PDB entry 5DQD | X-ray diffraction, 1.94 A resolution | chains L and H

Chain L:
Molecule: S55-5 Fab (IgG1 kappa) light chain
From: Mus musculus
Notes: antibody fragment or engineered binder
Sequence (218 residues; row label = number of the first residue in the row; a row labelled like 27A-27D holds insertion residues (27A, then the next letters in order)):
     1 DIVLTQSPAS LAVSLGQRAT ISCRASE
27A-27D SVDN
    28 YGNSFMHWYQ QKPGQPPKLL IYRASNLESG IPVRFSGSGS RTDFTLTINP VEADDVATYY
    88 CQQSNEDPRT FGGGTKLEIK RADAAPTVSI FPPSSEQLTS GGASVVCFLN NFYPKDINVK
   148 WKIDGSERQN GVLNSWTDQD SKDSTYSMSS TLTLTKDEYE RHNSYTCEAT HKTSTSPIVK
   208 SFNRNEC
Disordered / not traced: 214
Disulfides: Cys-23/Cys-88, Cys-134/Cys-194

Chain H:
Molecule: S55-5 Fab (IgG1) heavy chain
From: Mus musculus
Notes: antibody fragment or engineered binder
Sequence (222 residues; numbered 1 to 213 plus 9 insertion-coded residues; the number before each row is that of its first residue; a row labelled like 82A-82C holds insertion residues (82A, then the next letters in order)):
     1 EVKLVESGGD LVKPGGSLKL SCAASGFSFS SHGMSWVRQT PDKRLEWVAL IS
   52A R
    53 GGSYTYYSDS VKGRFTISRD NAKNTLYLQM
82A-82C SGL
    83 RSEDTAIYYC TRHKGLRR
100A-100E GTNAM
   101 DYWGQGTSVT VSAAKTTPPS VYPLAPGSAA QTNSMVTLGC LVKGYFPEPV TVTWNSGSLS
   161 SGVHTFPAVL QSDLYTLSSS VTVPSSTWPS ETVTCNVAHP ASSTKVDKKI VPR
Disulfides: Cys-22/Cys-92, Cys-140/Cys-195

Interface between chain L and chain H:
Residue-residue contacts - 96 pairs, chain L then chain H:
  Asp-1(L) / Asp-61(H)
  Tyr-28(L) / Arg-100(H)  hydrogen bond (backbone-side chain)
  Tyr-28(L) / Gly-100A(H)
  Asn-30(L) / Arg-100(H)  hydrogen bond (side chain-backbone)
  Phe-32(L) / Arg-100(H)
  Phe-32(L) / Gly-100A(H)
  Phe-32(L) / Thr-100B(H)
  His-34(L) / Asn-100C(H)
  His-34(L) / Ala-100D(H)
  Tyr-36(L) / Ala-100D(H)
  Tyr-36(L) / Met-100E(H)  hydrogen bond (side chain-backbone)
  Tyr-36(L) / Trp-103(H)  hydrophobic
  Gln-38(L) / Gln-39(H)  hydrogen bond
  Gln-38(L) / Tyr-91(H)  hydrogen bond
  Pro-43(L) / Tyr-91(H)  hydrophobic
  Pro-43(L) / Trp-103(H)  hydrophobic
  Pro-43(L) / Gly-104(H)
  Pro-43(L) / Gln-105(H)
  Pro-44(L) / Leu-45(H)  hydrophobic
  Pro-44(L) / Trp-103(H)
  Leu-46(L) / Lys-96(H)
  Leu-46(L) / Ala-100D(H)  hydrophobic
  Leu-46(L) / Met-100E(H)
  Leu-46(L) / Asp-101(H)
  Tyr-49(L) / Lys-96(H)
  Tyr-49(L) / Leu-98(H)  hydrophobic
  Tyr-49(L) / Ala-100D(H)  hydrophobic
  Arg-50(L) / Leu-98(H)
  Arg-50(L) / Arg-99(H)  hydrogen bond (side chain-backbone)
  Arg-50(L) / Arg-100(H)
  Arg-50(L) / Gly-100A(H)  hydrogen bond (side chain-backbone)
  Arg-50(L) / Thr-100B(H)  hydrogen bond (side chain-backbone)
  Arg-50(L) / Asn-100C(H)
  Glu-55(L) / Lys-96(H)  salt bridge
  Glu-55(L) / Asp-101(H)
  Tyr-87(L) / Lys-43(H)  hydrogen bond (side chain-backbone)
  Tyr-87(L) / Leu-45(H)  hydrophobic
  Gln-89(L) / Met-100E(H)
  Ser-91(L) / Thr-100B(H)  hydrogen bond
  Asp-94(L) / Leu-50(H)
  Asp-94(L) / Tyr-56(H)  hydrogen bond
  Asp-94(L) / Tyr-58(H)
  Pro-95(L) / Trp-47(H)  hydrophobic
  Pro-95(L) / Tyr-58(H)
  Pro-95(L) / Tyr-59(H)
  Pro-95(L) / Asp-61(H)
  Arg-96(L) / Trp-47(H)
  Arg-96(L) / Leu-50(H)
  Arg-96(L) / His-95(H)
  Arg-96(L) / Thr-100B(H)
  Arg-96(L) / Asn-100C(H)  hydrogen bond (side chain-backbone)
  Phe-98(L) / Val-37(H)  hydrophobic
  Phe-98(L) / Leu-45(H)
  Phe-98(L) / Trp-47(H)
  Phe-98(L) / Met-100E(H)  hydrophobic
  Ser-116(L) / Thr-137(H)
  Phe-118(L) / Leu-124(H)
  Phe-118(L) / Ala-125(H)
  Phe-118(L) / Thr-137(H)
  Pro-119(L) / Arg-213(H)  hydrogen bond (backbone-side chain)
  Pro-120(L) / Arg-213(H)  hydrogen bond (backbone-side chain)
  Ser-121(L) / Tyr-122(H)
  Ser-121(L) / Pro-123(H)
  Glu-123(L) / Val-121(H)
  Glu-123(L) / Tyr-122(H)
  Glu-123(L) / Pro-123(H)
  Glu-123(L) / Lys-208(H)  salt bridge
  Gln-124(L) / Tyr-122(H)
  Gln-124(L) / Lys-143(H)
  Ser-127(L) / Tyr-122(H)  hydrogen bond
  Ser-131(L) / Leu-141(H)
  Ser-131(L) / Lys-143(H)
  Val-133(L) / Leu-124(H)  hydrophobic
  Phe-135(L) / Phe-166(H)  hydrophobic
  Phe-135(L) / Ser-178(H)
  Phe-135(L) / Ser-179(H)
  Phe-135(L) / Ser-180(H)
  Asn-137(L) / His-164(H)
  Asn-137(L) / Phe-166(H)
  Asn-137(L) / Ser-180(H)
  Asn-138(L) / His-164(H)
  Leu-160(L) / Val-169(H)  hydrophobic
  Leu-160(L) / Leu-170(H)
  Leu-160(L) / Gln-171(H)
  Ser-162(L) / Phe-166(H)
  Ser-162(L) / Pro-167(H)  hydrogen bond (side chain-backbone)
  Ser-162(L) / Val-169(H)
  Trp-163(L) / Pro-167(H)
  Thr-164(L) / Phe-166(H)
  Ser-174(L) / His-164(H)  hydrogen bond
  Ser-174(L) / Phe-166(H)
  Met-175(L) / Phe-166(H)
  Ser-176(L) / Phe-166(H)
  Ser-176(L) / Ser-178(H)
  Thr-180(L) / Gln-171(H)  hydrogen bond
  Glu-213(L) / Ser-128(H)  hydrogen bond
Other interface residues (no listed pair), chain L (45 interface residues in all): Gln-42, Asn-92, Asn-161
Other interface residues (no listed pair), chain H (54 interface residues in all): Arg-44, Glu-46, Ser-60, Pro-126, Gly-127, Ala-129, Leu-138, Gly-139, Thr-165

Overview:
45 residues of chain L and 54 residues of chain H are in contact; the contacts include 19 hydrogen bonds and 2
salt bridges. Polar pairs include Glu-55(L)/Lys-96(H), Glu-123(L)/Lys-208(H) and Tyr-28(L)/Arg-100(H).
Chain L is S55-5 Fab (IgG1 kappa) light chain and chain H is S55-5 Fab (IgG1) heavy chain, both from Mus
musculus; the structure, Structure of S55-5 Fab in complex with lipid A carbohydrate backbone, was determined
by X-ray diffraction.
